PDB entry 1NI4 | X-ray diffraction, 1.95 A resolution | chains B and D of the 4 polymer chains in the assembly

Chain B (and D):
Name: Pyruvate dehydrogenase E1 component: Beta subunit
Organism: Homo sapiens
Notes: EC 1.2.4.1; engineered mutation(s): V31L; chain D of this document is another copy of the same molecule, construct and numbering; everything in this record applies to it too
UniProtKB: P11177 (ODPB_HUMAN); aligned to UniProt positions 32-360 over residues 1-329 (the alignment contains insertions or deletions, so no single offset holds)
Chain sequence (341 residues; row label = number of the first residue in the row; numbers below 1 keep their minus sign (Met-11 is residue -11)):
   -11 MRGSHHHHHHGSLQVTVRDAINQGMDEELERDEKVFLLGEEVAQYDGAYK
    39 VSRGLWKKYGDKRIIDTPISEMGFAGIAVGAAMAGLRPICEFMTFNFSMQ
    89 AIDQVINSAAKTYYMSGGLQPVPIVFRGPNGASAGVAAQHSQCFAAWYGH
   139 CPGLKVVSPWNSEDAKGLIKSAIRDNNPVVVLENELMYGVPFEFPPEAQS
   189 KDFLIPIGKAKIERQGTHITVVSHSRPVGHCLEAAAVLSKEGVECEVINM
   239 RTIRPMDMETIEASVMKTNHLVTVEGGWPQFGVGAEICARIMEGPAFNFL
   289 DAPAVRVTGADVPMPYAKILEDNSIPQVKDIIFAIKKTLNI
Disordered / not traced: -11 to -1
Modified positions: Mse13, Mse60, Mse71, Mse81, Mse87, Mse103, Mse175, Mse238, Mse244, Mse246, Mse254, Mse280, Mse302 (selenomethionine; parent Met)
Construct notes: cloning artifact (-11 to -8, -1 to 0); expression tag (-7 to -2); modified residue (13, 60, 71, 81, 87, 103, 175, 238, 244, 246, 254, 280, 302)
Metal / ion sites: K+: Ile112, Ala160, Asp163, Asn165
Small-molecule neighbours: thiamine diphosphate (TPP): Glu28, Ile57, Glu59, Mse81, Phe85, Gln88, His128
Curated features (UniProtKB/Swiss-Prot):
  - binding site (K(+)): Asn164

How chain B and chain D interact:
Pairs across the interface (95):
  Mse60(B) with Gln88(D)
  Mse87(B) with Mse87(D); Ile90(D); Asp91(D); Ile94(D); Asn95(D)
  Gln88(B) with Mse60(D)
  Ile90(B) with Mse87(D); Trp135(D), hydrophobic
  Asp91(B) with Mse87(D)
  Ile94(B) with Gln130(D)
  Asn95(B) with Mse87(D); Gln127(D), hydrogen bond (backbone-side chain)
  Lys99(B) with Ala126(D), hydrogen bond (side chain-backbone); Gln130(D), hydrogen bond; Trp266(D)
  Tyr102(B) with Pro301(D); Pro303(D)
  Mse103(B) with Ala126(D); Gln127(D)
  Ala126(B) with Lys99(D), hydrogen bond (backbone-side chain); Mse103(D)
  Gln127(B) with Asn95(D), hydrogen bond (side chain-backbone); Mse103(D)
  Gln130(B) with Ile94(D); Lys99(D), hydrogen bond
  Ala134(B) with Phe269(D)
  Trp135(B) with Ile90(D), hydrophobic; Ile94(D), hydrophobic; Trp135(D), hydrogen bond (backbone-side chain); His138(D); Cys139(D), hydrophobic
  Gly137(B) with Phe269(D)
  His138(B) with Trp135(D); Trp266(D); Gln268(D), hydrogen bond (side chain-backbone); Phe269(D)
  Cys139(B) with Trp135(D), hydrophobic
  Pro140(B) with Trp266(D); Asp299(D); Val300(D); Pro301(D)
  Ile241(B) with Phe269(D), hydrophobic
  Arg242(B) with Gln268(D); Asp299(D), salt bridge
  Mse244(B) with Phe269(D), hydrophobic
  Trp266(B) with His138(D); Pro140(D)
  Pro267(B) with Glu274(D)
  Gln268(B) with His138(D), hydrogen bond (backbone-side chain); Arg242(D); Glu274(D); Arg278(D), hydrogen bond
  Phe269(B) with Ala134(D); Gly137(D); His138(D); Ile241(D), hydrophobic; Mse244(D), hydrophobic; Phe269(D); Gly270(D); Val271(D), hydrophobic; Glu274(D), hydrogen bond (backbone-side chain)
  Gly270(B) with Phe269(D)
  Val271(B) with Phe269(D), hydrophobic
  Ala273(B) with Ala273(D); Glu274(D); Ala277(D), hydrophobic
  Glu274(B) with Pro267(D); Gln268(D); Phe269(D), hydrogen bond (side chain-backbone); Ala273(D); Arg294(D), salt bridge
  Ala277(B) with Ala273(D), hydrophobic; Arg294(D)
  Arg278(B) with Gln268(D); Arg294(D)
  Mse280(B) with Cys276(D), hydrophobic; Mse280(D); Pro291(D); Ala292(D)
  Glu281(B) with Ala292(D); Arg294(D), salt bridge
  Phe285(B) with Mse280(D), hydrophobic; Pro291(D), hydrophobic
  Pro291(B) with Mse280(D); Phe285(D), hydrophobic
  Ala292(B) with Mse280(D)
  Arg294(B) with Glu274(D), salt bridge; Ala277(D); Glu281(D), salt bridge
  Asp299(B) with Pro140(D); Arg242(D), salt bridge
  Pro301(B) with Lys99(D); Tyr102(D), hydrophobic
  Pro303(B) with Tyr102(D)
Other interface residues (no listed pair), chain B (48 interface residues in all): Asn84, Ser96, Cys131, Cys276, Leu288, Val293, Val300
Other interface residues (no listed pair), chain D (47 interface residues in all): Asn84, Cys131, Leu288, Val293

Summary:
The interface between chain B and chain D involves 48 residues on one side and 47 on the other, with 12
hydrogen bonds and 6 salt bridges. Among the polar pairs are Arg242(B)-Asp299(D), Glu274(B)-Arg294(D) and
Glu281(B)-Arg294(D). Bound to chain B: thiamine diphosphate.
Both chains are Pyruvate dehydrogenase E1 component: Beta subunit (Homo sapiens). Entry 1NI4 (Human pyruvate
dehydrogenase) was determined by X-ray diffraction.
